5AMR - chains A and B of the 3 polymer chains in the assembly; structure by X-ray diffraction, 2.57 A resolution.

# Chain A
Protein: RNA polymerase L
Organism: Bunyavirus la crosse
Notes: EC 2.7.7.48
UniProtKB: A5HC98 (A5HC98_BUNLC); numbering as in UniProt (aligned over 1-2263)
Amino-acid sequence (2264 residues; row label = number of the first residue in the row; numbering starts at 0):
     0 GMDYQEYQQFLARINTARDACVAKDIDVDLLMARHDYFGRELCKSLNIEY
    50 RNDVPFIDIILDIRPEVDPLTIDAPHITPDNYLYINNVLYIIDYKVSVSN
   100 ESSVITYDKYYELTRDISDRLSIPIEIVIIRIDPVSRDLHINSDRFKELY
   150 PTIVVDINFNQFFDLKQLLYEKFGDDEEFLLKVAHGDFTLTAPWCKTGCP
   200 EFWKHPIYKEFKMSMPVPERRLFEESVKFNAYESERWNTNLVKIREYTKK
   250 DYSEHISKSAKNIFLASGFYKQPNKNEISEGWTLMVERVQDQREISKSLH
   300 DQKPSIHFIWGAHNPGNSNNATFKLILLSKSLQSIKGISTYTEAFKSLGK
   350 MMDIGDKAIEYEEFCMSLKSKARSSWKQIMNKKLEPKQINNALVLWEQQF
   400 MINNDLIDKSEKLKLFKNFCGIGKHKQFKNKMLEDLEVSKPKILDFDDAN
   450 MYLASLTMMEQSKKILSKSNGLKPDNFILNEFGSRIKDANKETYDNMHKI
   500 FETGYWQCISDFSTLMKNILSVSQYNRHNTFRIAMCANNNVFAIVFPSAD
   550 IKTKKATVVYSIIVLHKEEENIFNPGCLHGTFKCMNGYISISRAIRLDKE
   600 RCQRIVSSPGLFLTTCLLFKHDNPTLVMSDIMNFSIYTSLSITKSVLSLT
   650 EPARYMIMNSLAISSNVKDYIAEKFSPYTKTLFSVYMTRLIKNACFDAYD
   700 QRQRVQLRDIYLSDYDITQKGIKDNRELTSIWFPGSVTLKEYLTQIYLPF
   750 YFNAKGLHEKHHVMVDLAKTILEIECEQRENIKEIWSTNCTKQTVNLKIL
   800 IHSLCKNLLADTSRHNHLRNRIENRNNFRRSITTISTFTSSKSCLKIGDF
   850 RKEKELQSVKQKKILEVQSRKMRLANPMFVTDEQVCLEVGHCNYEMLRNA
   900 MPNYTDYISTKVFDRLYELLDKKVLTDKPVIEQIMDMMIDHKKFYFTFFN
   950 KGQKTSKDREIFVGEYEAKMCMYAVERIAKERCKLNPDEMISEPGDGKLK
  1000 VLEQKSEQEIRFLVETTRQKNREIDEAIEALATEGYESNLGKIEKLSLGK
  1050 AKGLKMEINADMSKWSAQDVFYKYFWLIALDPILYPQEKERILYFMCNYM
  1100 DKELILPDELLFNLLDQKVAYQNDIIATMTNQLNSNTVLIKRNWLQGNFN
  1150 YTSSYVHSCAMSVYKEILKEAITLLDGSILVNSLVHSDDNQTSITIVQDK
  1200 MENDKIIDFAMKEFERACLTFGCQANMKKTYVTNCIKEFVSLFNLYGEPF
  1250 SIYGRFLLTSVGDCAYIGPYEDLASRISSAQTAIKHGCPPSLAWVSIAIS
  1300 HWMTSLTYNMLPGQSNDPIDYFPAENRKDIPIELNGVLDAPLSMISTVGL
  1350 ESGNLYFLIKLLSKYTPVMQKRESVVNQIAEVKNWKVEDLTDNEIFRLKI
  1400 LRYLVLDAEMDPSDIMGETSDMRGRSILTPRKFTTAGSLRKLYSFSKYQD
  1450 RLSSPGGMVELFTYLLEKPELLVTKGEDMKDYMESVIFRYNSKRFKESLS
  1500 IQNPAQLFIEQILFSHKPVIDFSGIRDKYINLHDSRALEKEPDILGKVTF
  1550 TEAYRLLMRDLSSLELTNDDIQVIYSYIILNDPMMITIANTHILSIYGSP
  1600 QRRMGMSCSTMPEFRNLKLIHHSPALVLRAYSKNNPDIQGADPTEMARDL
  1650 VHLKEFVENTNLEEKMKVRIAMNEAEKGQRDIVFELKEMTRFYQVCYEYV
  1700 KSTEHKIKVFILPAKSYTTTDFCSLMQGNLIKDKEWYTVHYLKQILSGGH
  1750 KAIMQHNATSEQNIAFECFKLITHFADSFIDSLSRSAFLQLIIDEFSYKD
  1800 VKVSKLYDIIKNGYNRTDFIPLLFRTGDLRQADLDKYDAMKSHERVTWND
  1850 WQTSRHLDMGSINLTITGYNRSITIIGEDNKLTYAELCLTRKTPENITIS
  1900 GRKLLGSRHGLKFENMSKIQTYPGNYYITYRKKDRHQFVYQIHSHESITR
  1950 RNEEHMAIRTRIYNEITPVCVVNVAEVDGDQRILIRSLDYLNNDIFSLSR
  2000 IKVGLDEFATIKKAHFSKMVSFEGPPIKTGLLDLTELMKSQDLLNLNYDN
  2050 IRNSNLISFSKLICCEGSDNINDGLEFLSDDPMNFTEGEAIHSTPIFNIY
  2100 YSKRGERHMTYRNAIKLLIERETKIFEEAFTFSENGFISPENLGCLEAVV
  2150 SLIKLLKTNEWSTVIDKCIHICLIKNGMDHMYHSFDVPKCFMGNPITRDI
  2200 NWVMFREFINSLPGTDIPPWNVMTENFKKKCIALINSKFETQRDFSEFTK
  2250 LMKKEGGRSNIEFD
Unresolved in the structure: 424, 435-437, 548-554, 710-712, 875-891, 950-958, 1031-1038, 1407-1424, 1434-1435, 1531-1542, 1616-1619, 1632, 1638-1641, 1746-2263
Differences from the reference sequence: expression tag (0)
From the paper describing this entry:
  - binding site for the 16-nt RNA strand (chain B): His312 to Asn316, Arg372, Ile378, Lys381, Trp395, Gln398, Tyr524, Arg531, Cys535 to Asn539, Lys859, Lys862, Lys870, Phe1513 to Pro1517
  - catalytic residues: Asp1060, Ser1186 to Asp1188 (proposed by the authors, not directly observed)

# Chain B
Molecule: 16-nt RNA strand
Organism: Bunyavirus la crosse
Sequence (16 nucleotides; each row starts with the number of its first residue):
     1 UUGGUAGUACACUACU

# Interface between chain A and chain B
Contacting residue pairs (74):
  His312(A) with U16(B), phosphate contact
  Asn313(A) with U16(B), hydrogen bond to the phosphate
  Pro314(A) with U16(B), phosphate contact
  Asn318(A) with A14(B), hydrogen bond to the sugar; U16(B), phosphate contact
  Ala320(A) with U13(B), sugar contact
  Lys323(A) with A14(B), hydrogen bond to the base
  Leu367(A) with A9(B), base contact
  Lys368(A) with A11(B), phosphate contact; U13(B), hydrogen bond to the base
  Lys370(A) with A9(B), base contact
  Ala371(A) with A9(B), base contact; C10(B), phosphate contact
  Arg372(A) with A11(B), salt bridge to the phosphate; C12(B), salt bridge to the phosphate
  Gln377(A) with U8(B), sugar contact; A9(B), sugar contact; C10(B), phosphate contact
  Ile378(A) with A9(B), hydrogen bond to the sugar
  Met379(A) with G7(B), base contact
  Asn380(A) with A6(B), base contact; G7(B), sugar contact
  Lys381(A) with G7(B), sugar contact; A9(B), hydrogen bond to the base
  Lys382(A) with G7(B), salt bridge to the phosphate; U8(B), phosphate contact
  Leu383(A) with U8(B), hydrogen bond to the phosphate; A9(B), base contact
  Trp395(A) with A9(B), base contact; C10(B), stacking on the base
  Glu396(A) with C12(B), hydrogen bond to the base
  Gln397(A) with A11(B), hydrogen bond to the base; C12(B), base contact
  Gln398(A) with C10(B), hydrogen bond to the base
  Leu471(A) with C15(B), base contact; U16(B), base contact
  Lys472(A) with C15(B), hydrogen bond to the base
  Asp474(A) with C15(B), base contact
  Gln506(A) with U16(B), hydrogen bond to the base
  Thr513(A) with A14(B), base contact
  Asn517(A) with A11(B), base contact; C12(B), hydrogen bond to the base
  Ser520(A) with A11(B), base contact
  Val521(A) with A11(B), base contact
  Tyr524(A) with A9(B), phosphate contact; C10(B), hydrogen bond to the phosphate
  Arg526(A) with U8(B), salt bridge to the phosphate; A9(B), salt bridge to the phosphate
  Arg531(A) with C10(B), hydrogen bond to the base; A11(B), base contact
  Met534(A) with A14(B), base contact
  Cys535(A) with A14(B), hydrogen bond to the base
  Ala536(A) with A14(B), base contact; U16(B), hydrogen bond to the sugar
  Asn537(A) with U16(B), sugar contact
  Asn538(A) with U16(B), hydrogen bond to the sugar
  Lys859(A) with U1(B), phosphate contact; U2(B), salt bridge to the phosphate
  Lys862(A) with U2(B), phosphate contact; G3(B), salt bridge to the phosphate
  Lys870(A) with G7(B), hydrogen bond to the base; U8(B), base contact
  Asn1308(A) with A11(B), hydrogen bond to the phosphate; C12(B), sugar contact
  Gln1313(A) with C12(B), phosphate contact; U13(B), hydrogen bond to the phosphate
  Ser1314(A) with C12(B), phosphate contact
  Ile1511(A) with A11(B), sugar contact
  Leu1512(A) with C10(B), sugar contact; A11(B), sugar contact
  Phe1513(A) with C10(B), phosphate contact
  His1515(A) with A11(B), phosphate contact; C12(B), salt bridge to the phosphate
  Lys1516(A) with C10(B), salt bridge to the phosphate
Interface residues without a listed pair, chain A (50 interface residues in all): Lys516

# Summary
Chain A and chain B form an interface of 50 and 14 residues respectively; the contacts include 21 hydrogen
bonds, 9 salt bridges and 1 aromatic stacking contact. Among the polar pairs are Lys323(A)-A14(B),
Lys368(A)-U13(B) and Lys381(A)-A9(B). The paper reports catalytic residues Asp1060(A) and Ser1186(A); a
binding site for the 16-nt RNA strand (chain B) at His312(A), Arg372(A) and Ile378(A) among others.
Chain A is RNA polymerase L and chain B is a 16-nt RNA strand, both from Bunyavirus la crosse; the structure,
Structure of the La Crosse Bunyavirus polymerase in complex with the 3' viral RNA, was determined by X-ray
diffraction, deposited together with 5AMQ.
